4LF4 - chains A and E of the 21 polymer chains in the assembly; structure by X-ray diffraction, 3.34 A resolution.

# Chain A
Molecule: 16S rRNA
From: Thermus thermophilus
Sequence (1522 nucleotides; each row starts with the number of its first residue; note: 43 numbers in that range are skipped by the numbering (no residue carries them; nothing is unmodelled there); a row labelled like 190A-190L holds insertion residues (190A, then the next letters in order); numbering starts at 0):
     0 UUUGUUGGAG AGUUUGAUCC UGGCUCAGGG UGAACGCUGG CGGCGUGCCU AAGACAUGCA
    60 AGUCGUGCGG G
    73 CCGCGGGGUU UU
    88 ACUCCG
    95 UGGUC
   101 AGCGGCGGAC GGGUGAGUAA CGCGUGGGU
  129A G
   130 ACCUACCCGG AAGAGGGGGA CAACCCGGGG AAACUCGGGC UAAUCCCCCA UGUGGACCCG
   190 C
190A-190L CCCUUGGGGUGU
   191 GUCCAAAGGG CUUU
   216 GCCCGCUUCC GGAUGGGCCC GCGUCCCAUC AGCUAGUUGG UGGGGUAAUG GCCCACCAAG
   276 GCGACGACGG GUAGCCGGUC UGAGAGGAUG GCCGGCCACA GGGGCACUGA GACACGGGCC
   336 CCACUCCUAC GGGAGGCAGC AGUUAGGAAU CUUCCGCAAU GGGCGCAAGC CUGACGGAGC
   396 GACGCCGCUU GGAGGAAGAA GCCCUUCGGG GUGUAAACUC CUGAA
   442 CCCGGGACGA AACCCCCGAC GA
   474 GGGGACUGAC GGUACCGGG
   494 GUAAUAGCGC CGGCCAACUC CGUGCCAGCA GCCGCGGUAA UACGGAGGGC GCGAGCGUUA
   554 CCCGGAUUCA CUGGGCGUAA AGGGCGUGUA GGCGGCCUGG GGCGUCCCAU GUGAAAGACC
   614 ACGGCUCAAC CGUGGGGGAG CGUGGGAUAC GCUCAGGCUA GACGGUGGGA GAGGGUGGUG
   674 GAAUUCCCGG AGUAGCGGUG AAAUGCGCAG AUACCGGGAG GAACGCCGAU GGCGAAGGCA
   734 GCCACCUGGU CCACCCGUGA CGCUGAGGCG CGAAAGCGUG GGGAGCAAAC CGGAUUAGAU
   794 ACCCGGGUAG UCCACGCCCU AAACGAUGCG CGCUAGGUCU CUGGGUCU
   848 CCUGGGGGCC GAAGCUAACG CGUUAAGCGC GCCGCCUGGG GAGUACGGCC GCAAGGCUGA
   908 AACUCAAAGG AAUUGACGGG GGCCCGCACA AGCGGUGGAG CAUGUGGUUU AAUUCGAAGX
   968 AACGCGAAGA ACCUUACCAG GCCUUGACAU GCUAGG
 1003A G
  1004 AACCCGGGUG AAAGCCUGGG GUGCCCC
1030A-1030D GCGA
  1031 GGGGAGCCCU AGCACAGGUG CUGCAUGGCC GUCGUCAGCU CGUGCCGUGA GGUGUUGGGU
  1091 UAAGUCCCGC AACGAGCGCA ACCCCCGCCG UUAGUUGCCA GCGGUUCGGC CGGGCACUCU
  1151 AACGGGACUG CCCGCGAAA
  1171 GCGGGAGGAA GGAGGGGACG ACGUCUGGUC AGCAUGGCCC UUACGGCCUG GGCGACACAC
  1231 GUGCUACAAU GCCCACUACA AAGCGAUGCC ACCCGGCAAC GGGGAGCUAA UCGCAAAAAG
  1291 GUGGGCCCAG UUCGGAUUGG GGUCUGCAAC CCGACCCCAU GAAGCCGGAA UCGCUAGUAA
  1351 UCGCGGAUCA G
 1361A C
  1362 CAUGCCGCGG UGAAUACGUU CCCGGGCCUU GUACACACXG CCXGUXACGC CAUGGGAGCG
  1422 GGCUCUACCC GAAGUCGCCG GG
  1446 AGCCUACGGG
  1459 CAGGCGCCGA GGGUAGGGCC CGUGACUGGG GCGAAGUCGU AACAAGGUAG CUGUACCGGA
  1519 AGGUGCGGCU GGAU
 1532A C
  1533 CA
  1536 CUCCUUUCU
Disordered / not traced: 0-4, 1532A, 1536-1538
Modified residues: PSU (pseudouridine-5'-monophosphate) at position 516, 7MG (7N-methyl-8-hydroguanosine-5'-monophosphate) at position 527, M2G (N2-dimethylguanosine-5'-monophosphate) at position 966, 5MC (5-methylcytidine-5'-monophosphate) at position 967, 2MG (2N-methylguanosine-5'-monophosphate) at position 1207, 5MC (5-methylcytidine-5'-monophosphate) at position 1400, 4OC (4n,o2'-methylcytidine-5'-monophosphate) at position 1402, 5MC (5-methylcytidine-5'-monophosphate) at position 1404, 5MC (5-methylcytidine-5'-monophosphate) at position 1407, UR3 (3-methyluridine-5'-monophoshate) at position 1498, PSU (pseudouridine-5'-monophosphate) at position 1540, PSU (pseudouridine-5'-monophosphate) at position 1541
Sequence notes: conflict C1533 (A2157 in M26923.1), A1534 (C2158 in M26923.1)
Metal / ion sites: Mg2+ site 1: U12, G22; Mg2+ site 2: U12, C526, A914; Mg2+ site 3 near G21 (its only coordinating residue here); Mg2+ site 4: C48, G115; Mg2+ site 5 near A53 (its only coordinating residue here); Mg2+ site 6: G61, U62, G105; Mg2+ site 7 near G107 (its only coordinating residue here); Mg2+ site 8: A109, G331; Mg2+ site 9: A116, G117, G289; Mg2+ site 10: C121, G124, U125, G236; Mg2+ site 11 near G157 (its only coordinating residue here); Mg2+ site 12: C174, C175; 65 more Mg2+ sites not listed; 3 more K+ sites not listed
Small-molecule neighbours: gentamicin c1a (LLL; (2R,3R,4R,5R)-2-((1S,2S,3R,4S,6R)-4,6-diamino-3-((2R,3R,6S)-3-amino-6-(aminomethyl)-tetrahydro-2H-pyran-2-yloxy)-2-hydr oxycyclohexyloxy)-5-methyl-4-(methylamino)-tetrahydro-2H-pyran-3,5-diol): 5MC_1404, G1405, U1406, 5MC_1407, A1408, C1409, G1491, A1492, A1493, G1494, U1495

# Chain E
Protein: ribosomal protein S5
From: Thermus thermophilus
UniProt: Q5SHQ5 (RS5_THET8); residues 1-162 here = UniProt positions 1-162
Chain sequence (162 residues; each row starts with the number of its first residue):
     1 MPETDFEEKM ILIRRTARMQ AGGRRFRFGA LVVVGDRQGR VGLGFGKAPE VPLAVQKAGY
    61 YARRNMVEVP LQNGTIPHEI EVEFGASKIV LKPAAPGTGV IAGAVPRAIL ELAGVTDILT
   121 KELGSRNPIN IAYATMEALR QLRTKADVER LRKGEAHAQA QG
Disordered / not traced: 1-4, 156-162

# Chain A / chain E interface
Pairs across the interface - 80 pairs, chain A then chain E:
  U5(A) - Ala95(E)  base contact
  G6(A) - Ala94(E)  base contact
  G6(A) - Ala95(E)  hydrogen bond to the base
  G6(A) - Thr98(E)  hydrogen bond to the base
  G6(A) - Leu119(E)  base contact
  G7(A) - Lys92(E)  hydrogen bond to the base
  G7(A) - Leu119(E)  sugar contact
  G7(A) - Thr120(E)  hydrogen bond to the sugar
  G7(A) - Lys121(E)  base contact
  A8(A) - Ile101(E)  sugar contact
  A8(A) - Ala102(E)  hydrogen bond to the sugar
  A8(A) - Gly103(E)  sugar contact
  A8(A) - Arg107(E)  base contact
  A8(A) - Thr120(E)  sugar contact
  G9(A) - Lys121(E)  salt bridge to the phosphate
  G9(A) - Glu122(E)  hydrogen bond to the phosphate
  G9(A) - Arg126(E)  base contact
  A10(A) - Arg126(E)  salt bridge to the phosphate
  G15(A) - Ala17(E)  hydrogen bond to the base
  G15(A) - Arg18(E)  base contact
  G15(A) - Met19(E)  base contact
  G15(A) - Arg24(E)  hydrogen bond to the sugar
  A16(A) - Thr16(E)  sugar contact
  A16(A) - Ala17(E)  hydrogen bond to the sugar
  U17(A) - Arg14(E)  phosphate contact
  C18(A) - Arg14(E)  salt bridge to the phosphate
  C18(A) - Asn127(E)  hydrogen bond to the phosphate
  C18(A) - Asn130(E)  phosphate contact
  C19(A) - Ala86(E)  phosphate contact
  C19(A) - Ser125(E)  hydrogen bond to the phosphate
  C19(A) - Asn127(E)  phosphate contact
  C19(A) - Asn130(E)  hydrogen bond to the phosphate
  U20(A) - Ala86(E)  phosphate contact
  G558(A) - Lys121(E)  phosphate contact
  A559(A) - Lys121(E)  salt bridge to the phosphate
  A559(A) - Arg126(E)  salt bridge to the phosphate
  U560(A) - Leu123(E)  base contact
  A864(A) - Gly85(E)  phosphate contact
  U921(A) - Arg18(E)  sugar contact
  U921(A) - Met19(E)  hydrogen bond to the sugar
  G922(A) - Met19(E)  sugar contact
  G922(A) - Gln20(E)  sugar contact
  G922(A) - Ala21(E)  phosphate contact
  A923(A) - Ala21(E)  phosphate contact
  C1069(A) - Gln20(E)  hydrogen bond to the phosphate
  C1069(A) - Arg25(E)  phosphate contact
  U1070(A) - Arg18(E)  salt bridge to the phosphate
  U1070(A) - Gln20(E)  phosphate contact
  U1070(A) - Arg25(E)  salt bridge to the phosphate
  C1071(A) - Arg27(E)  salt bridge to the phosphate
  G1072(A) - Pro49(E)  phosphate contact
  G1072(A) - Lys57(E)  salt bridge to the phosphate
  U1073(A) - Lys57(E)  salt bridge to the phosphate
  G1074(A) - Tyr60(E)  phosphate contact
  G1074(A) - Tyr61(E)  hydrogen bond to the phosphate
  G1077(A) - Lys47(E)  hydrogen bond to the base
  U1078(A) - Phe84(E)  sugar contact
  U1078(A) - Ile129(E)  sugar contact
  U1078(A) - Asn130(E)  hydrogen bond to the sugar
  U1078(A) - Tyr133(E)  sugar contact
  G1079(A) - Arg14(E)  hydrogen bond to the phosphate
  G1079(A) - Tyr133(E)  hydrogen bond to the phosphate
  A1080(A) - Arg14(E)  salt bridge to the phosphate
  A1080(A) - Thr16(E)  hydrogen bond to the phosphate
  A1080(A) - Phe45(E)  phosphate contact
  A1080(A) - Lys47(E)  salt bridge to the phosphate
  G1081(A) - Thr16(E)  hydrogen bond to the phosphate
  G1081(A) - Ala17(E)  phosphate contact
  G1081(A) - Arg18(E)  phosphate contact
  G1081(A) - Arg27(E)  salt bridge to the phosphate
  C1192(A) - Arg25(E)  hydrogen bond to the base
  G1193(A) - Gly22(E)  sugar contact
  G1193(A) - Arg25(E)  sugar contact
  U1194(A) - Gly22(E)  sugar contact
  A1396(A) - Met19(E)  base contact
  C1397(A) - Arg24(E)  salt bridge to the phosphate
  A1398(A) - Met19(E)  base contact
  A1398(A) - Gln20(E)  base contact
  A1398(A) - Gly22(E)  base contact
  A1398(A) - Gly23(E)  base contact
Other interface residues (no listed pair), chain A (37 interface residues in all): G1082
Other interface residues (no listed pair), chain E (45 interface residues in all): Arg15, Ala48, Ser87, Pro93, Gly124

# Overview
37 residues of chain A face 45 of chain E across their interface; the contacts include 22 hydrogen bonds and
14 salt bridges. Polar contacts include G6(A)-Ala95(E), G6(A)-Thr98(E) and G7(A)-Lys92(E). Chain A binds
gentamicin c1a. U12(A) and G22(A) coordinate Mg2+ site 1.
Chain A is 16S rRNA and chain E is ribosomal protein S5, both from Thermus thermophilus; the structure,
Crystal Structure of 30S ribosomal subunit from Thermus thermophilus, was determined by X-ray diffraction.
